PDB entry 8ID4 | electron microscopy, 3.10 A resolution | chains B and Y of the 5 polymer chains in the assembly

== Chain B ==
Molecule: Guanine nucleotide-binding protein G(I)/G(S)/G(T) subunit beta-1
Organism: Homo sapiens
Reference sequence: P62873 (GBB1_HUMAN); residues 2-340 here = UniProt positions 2-340
Amino-acid sequence (339 residues; numbered 2 to 340; the number before each row is that of its first residue):
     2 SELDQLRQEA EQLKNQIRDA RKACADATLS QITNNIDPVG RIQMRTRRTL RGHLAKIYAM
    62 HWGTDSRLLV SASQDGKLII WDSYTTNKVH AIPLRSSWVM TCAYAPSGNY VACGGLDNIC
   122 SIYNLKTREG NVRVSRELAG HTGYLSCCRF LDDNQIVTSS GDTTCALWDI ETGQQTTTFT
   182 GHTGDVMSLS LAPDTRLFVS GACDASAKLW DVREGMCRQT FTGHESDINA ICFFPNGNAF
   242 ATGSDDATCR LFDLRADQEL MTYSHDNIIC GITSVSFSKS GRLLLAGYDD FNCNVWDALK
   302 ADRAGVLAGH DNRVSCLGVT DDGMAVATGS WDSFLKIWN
Curated features (UniProtKB/Swiss-Prot):
  - modified residue: Ser2 (N-acetylserine), His266 (Phosphohistidine)
  - natural variant: Leu30 (L30F: In MRD42; uncertain significance), Arg52 (R52G: In MRD42), Gly64 (G64V: In MRD42), Asp76 (D76E: In MRD42; D76G: In MRD42), Gly77 (G77S: In MRD42), Lys78 (K78R: In MRD42), Ile80 (I80N: In MRD42; I80T: In MRD42), His91 (H91R: In MRD42; uncertain significance), Ala92 (A92T: In MRD42), Pro94 (P94S: In MRD42), Leu95 (L95P: In MRD42), Arg96 (R96L: In MRD42), 5 further natural variant entries in UniProt

== Chain Y ==
Molecule: Guanine nucleotide-binding protein G(I)/G(S)/G(O) subunit gamma-2
Organism: Homo sapiens
Reference sequence: P59768 (GBG2_HUMAN); numbering as in UniProt (aligned over 1-71)
Amino-acid sequence (71 residues; row label = number of the first residue in the row):
     1 MASNNTASIA QARKLVEQLK MEANIDRIKV SKAAADLMAY CEAHAKEDPL LTPVPASENP
    61 FREKKFFCAI L
Disordered / not traced: 1-7, 63-71
Curated features (UniProtKB/Swiss-Prot):
  - modified residue: Ala2 (N-acetylalanine), Cys68 (Cysteine methyl ester)
  - lipidation: Cys68 (S-geranylgeranyl cysteine)

== Interface between chain B and chain Y ==
Contacting residue pairs (74; chain B residue first):
  Leu7(B) - Ala12(Y)  hydrophobic
  Leu7(B) - Val16(Y)
  Ala11(B) - Val16(Y)  hydrophobic
  Ala11(B) - Leu19(Y)
  Leu14(B) - Val16(Y)
  Leu14(B) - Leu19(Y)
  Leu14(B) - Lys20(Y)
  Gln17(B) - Ala23(Y)
  Ile18(B) - Leu19(Y)
  Ile18(B) - Ala23(Y)  hydrophobic
  Ala21(B) - Arg27(Y)
  Arg22(B) - Arg27(Y)
  Cys25(B) - Ile28(Y)  hydrogen bond (side chain-backbone)
  Cys25(B) - Lys29(Y)
  Cys25(B) - Val30(Y)
  Ala26(B) - Val30(Y)  hydrophobic
  Asp27(B) - Lys29(Y)
  Asp27(B) - Val30(Y)
  Asp27(B) - Ser31(Y)
  Ala28(B) - Val30(Y)
  Leu30(B) - Ala34(Y)  hydrophobic
  Ile33(B) - Ser31(Y)
  Ile33(B) - Ala34(Y)  hydrophobic
  Ile33(B) - Met38(Y)
  Ile37(B) - Met38(Y)  hydrophobic
  Val40(B) - Leu51(Y)  hydrophobic
  Ile43(B) - Leu50(Y)
  Met45(B) - Leu50(Y)  hydrophobic
  Arg48(B) - Phe61(Y)
  Arg49(B) - Pro60(Y)
  Arg49(B) - Phe61(Y)
  Arg49(B) - Arg62(Y)
  Ser84(B) - Phe61(Y)
  Tyr85(B) - Pro60(Y)
  Tyr85(B) - Phe61(Y)  hydrophobic
  Thr181(B) - Lys14(Y)  hydrogen bond
  Met217(B) - Met21(Y)  hydrophobic
  Cys218(B) - Gln18(Y)  hydrogen bond (backbone-side chain)
  Arg219(B) - Glu22(Y)
  Gln220(B) - Ile25(Y)
  Thr221(B) - Glu22(Y)
  Phe235(B) - Leu37(Y)  hydrophobic
  Phe235(B) - Tyr40(Y)  hydrophobic
  Phe235(B) - Cys41(Y)  hydrophobic
  Pro236(B) - Tyr40(Y)
  Asn237(B) - Tyr40(Y)
  Leu252(B) - Leu37(Y)  hydrophobic
  Arg256(B) - Arg27(Y)
  Arg256(B) - Ile28(Y)
  Arg256(B) - Asp36(Y)  salt bridge
  Ala257(B) - Arg27(Y)
  Ala257(B) - Ile28(Y)
  Asp258(B) - Arg27(Y)
  Leu261(B) - Val30(Y)  hydrophobic
  Leu261(B) - Leu37(Y)  hydrophobic
  Ser279(B) - Asp48(Y)  hydrogen bond
  Lys280(B) - Glu47(Y)
  Lys280(B) - Asp48(Y)
  Ser281(B) - Tyr40(Y)
  Ser281(B) - His44(Y)
  Ser281(B) - Asp48(Y)  hydrogen bond
  Gly282(B) - Cys41(Y)
  Leu300(B) - Cys41(Y)  hydrophobic
  Asp323(B) - Pro49(Y)
  Gly324(B) - Pro49(Y)
  Gly324(B) - Leu50(Y)
  Met325(B) - Pro49(Y)  hydrophobic
  Met325(B) - Leu50(Y)
  Met325(B) - Pro60(Y)
  Ala326(B) - Phe61(Y)  hydrophobic
  Val327(B) - Leu50(Y)  hydrophobic
  Ile338(B) - Phe61(Y)  hydrophobic
  Asn340(B) - Leu50(Y)
  Asn340(B) - Asn59(Y)  hydrogen bond
Also at the interface, not in a pair above, chain B (54 interface residues in all): Lys15, Asn239, Ala240, Asp254, Arg283, Leu284, Val320
Also at the interface, not in a pair above, chain Y (36 interface residues in all): Ile9, Arg13, Asp26, Lys32, Ala33

== Overview ==
Chain B and chain Y form an interface of 54 and 36 residues respectively, with 6 hydrogen bonds and 1 salt
bridge. Among the polar pairs are Arg256(B)-Asp36(Y), Cys25(B)-Ile28(Y) and Thr181(B)-Lys14(Y).
Chain B is Guanine nucleotide-binding protein G(I)/G(S)/G(T) subunit beta-1 and chain Y is Guanine
nucleotide-binding protein G(I)/G(S)/G(O) subunit gamma-2, both from Homo sapiens; the structure, Cryo-EM
structure of the linoleic acid bound GPR120-Gi complex, was determined by electron microscopy together with
8ID3, 8ID6, 8ID8, 8ID9 and 8G59 from the same study.
